PDB entry 7DFB | X-ray diffraction, 3.28 A resolution | chains A and L of the 4 polymer chains in the assembly

== Chain A ==
Name: Beta-arrestin-1
Source organism: Bos taurus
UniProtKB: P17870 (ARRB1_BOVIN); residues 1-418 here = UniProt positions 1-418
Chain sequence (426 residues; numbered 1 to 426; the number before each row is that of its first residue):
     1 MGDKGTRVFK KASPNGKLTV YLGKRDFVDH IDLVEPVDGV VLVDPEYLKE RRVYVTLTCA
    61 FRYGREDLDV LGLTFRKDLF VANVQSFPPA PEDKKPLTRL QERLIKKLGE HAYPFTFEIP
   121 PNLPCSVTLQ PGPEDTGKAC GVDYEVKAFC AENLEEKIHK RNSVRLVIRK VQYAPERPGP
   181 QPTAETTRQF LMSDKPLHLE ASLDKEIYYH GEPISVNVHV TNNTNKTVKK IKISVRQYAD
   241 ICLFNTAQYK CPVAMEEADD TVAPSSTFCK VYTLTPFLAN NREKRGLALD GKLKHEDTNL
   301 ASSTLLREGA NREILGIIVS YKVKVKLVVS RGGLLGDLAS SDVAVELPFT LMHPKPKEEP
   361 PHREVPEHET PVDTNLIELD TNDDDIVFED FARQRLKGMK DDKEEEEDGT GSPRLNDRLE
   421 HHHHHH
Unresolved in the structure: 1-4, 310-312, 358-360, 363-364, 369-426
Construct notes: expression tag (419-426)
Swiss-Prot annotation at these positions:
  - motif: Asp-385 to Arg-395 ([DE]-X(1,2)-F-X-X-[FL]-X-X-X-R motif)
  - binding site (1D-myo-inositol hexakisphosphate): Lys-250, Met-255, Lys-324, Lys-326
  - modified residue: Tyr-47 (Phosphotyrosine), Ser-412 (Phosphoserine)
  - mutagenesis: Lys-157 (K157Q: Impairs InsP6-binding and oligomerization; when associated with Q-160 and Q-161), Lys-160 (K160Q: Impairs InsP6-binding and oligomerization; when associated with Q-157 and Q-161), Arg-161 (R161Q: Impairs InsP6-binding and oligomerization; when associated with Q-157 and Q-160), Lys-232 (K232Q: Impairs InsP6-binding and oligomerization; when associated with Q-236, Q-250, Q-324 and Q-326), Arg-236 (R236Q: Impairs InsP6-binding and oligomerization; when associated with Q-232, Q-250, Q-324 and Q-326), Lys-250 (K250Q: Impairs InsP6-binding and oligomerization; when associated with Q-232, Q-236, Q-324 and Q-326), Lys-324 (K324Q: Impairs InsP6-binding and oligomerization; when associated with Q-232, Q-236, Q-250 and Q-326), Lys-326 (K326Q: Impairs InsP6-binding and oligomerization; when associated with Q-232, Q-236, Q-250 and Q-324), Phe-391 (F391A: Abolishes interaction with AP2B1; no effect on interaction with CLTC), Arg-395 (R395E: Abolishes interaction with AP2B1; impairs interaction with CLTC), Leu-396 (L396A: Impairs interaction with AP2B1; no effect on interaction with CLTC)
From the paper describing this entry:
  - conformationally variable residues (side-chain flip): Thr-6 to Lys-10, Tyr-21, Leu-48, Glu-50, Lys-107, Glu-110, Tyr-113, Ile-314
  - contacts within the chain: Pro-124/Leu-315

== Chain L ==
Name: FAB30 light chain
Source organism: Mus musculus
Chain sequence (227 residues; row label = number of the first residue in the row):
     1 MFVFSIATNA YASDIQMTQS PSSLSASVGD RVTITCRASQ SVSSAVAWYQ QKPGKAPKLL
    61 IYSASSLYSG VPSRFSGSRS GTDFTLTISS LQPEDFATYY CQQYKYVPVT FGQGTKVEIK
   121 RTVAAPSVFI FPPSDSQLKS GTASVVCLLN NFYPREAKVQ WKVDNALQSG NSQESVTEQD
   181 SKDSTYSLSS TLTLSKADYE KHKVYACEVT HQGLSSPVTK SFNRGEC
Unresolved in the structure: 1-12, 225-227
Disulfides: Cys-36/Cys-101, Cys-147/Cys-207

== Interface between chain A and chain L ==
Residue-residue contacts (9):
  Arg-7(A) with Arg-79(L)
  Val-365(A) with Lys-105(L)
  Pro-366(A) with Tyr-104(L); Lys-105(L); Val-107(L)
  Glu-367(A) with Lys-105(L), hydrogen bond (backbone-backbone); Val-107(L)
  His-368(A) with Tyr-106(L); Val-107(L)
Interface residues without a listed pair, chain A (6 interface residues in all): Lys-357
Interface residues without a listed pair, chain L (7 interface residues in all): Ser-44, Tyr-62

== Overview ==
6 residues of chain A face 7 of chain L across their interface, with 1 hydrogen bond. The hydrogen-bonded pair
Glu-367(A)/Lys-105(L) is a backbone contact. From the paper: conformational variability at Thr-6(A), Tyr-21(A)
and Leu-48(A) among others; contacts within the chain involving Leu-315(A) and Pro-124(A).
Here chain A is Beta-arrestin-1 (Bos taurus) and chain L is FAB30 light chain (Mus musculus). Entry 7DFB
(Crystal of Arrestin2-V2Rpp-6-7-Fab30 complex) was determined by X-ray diffraction (same publication as 7DF9,
7DFA and 7DFC).
